1M2B - chains A and B; structure by X-ray diffraction, 1.25 A resolution.

[Chain A (and B)]
Name: [2Fe-2S] ferredoxin
Organism: Aquifex aeolicus
Notes: chain B of this document is another copy of the same molecule, construct and numbering; everything in this record applies to it too
UniProt: O66511 (FER2_AQUAE); residue numbers follow UniProt; this construct covers 1-110
Amino-acid sequence (110 residues; row label = number of the first residue in the row):
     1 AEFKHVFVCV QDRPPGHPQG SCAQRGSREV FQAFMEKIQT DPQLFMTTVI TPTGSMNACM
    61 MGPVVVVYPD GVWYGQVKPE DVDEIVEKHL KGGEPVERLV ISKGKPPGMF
Unresolved in the structure: 1-2, 104-110
Construct notes: engineered mutation Ser55 (Cys in O66511)
Metal / ion sites: 2Fe-2S cluster Fe: Cys9, Cys22, Ser55, Cys59
Ligand contacts: 2Fe-2S cluster (FES): Cys9, Gln11, Ser21, Cys22, Ser55, Met56, Asn57, Ala58, Cys59, Val64

[Chain A / chain B interface]
Pairs across the interface (23; chain A residue first):
  Phe3(A) - Tyr68(B)
  His5(A) - Met56(B)
  His5(A) - Tyr68(B)  hydrogen bond
  His5(A) - Trp73(B)
  Phe7(A) - Phe7(B)  hydrophobic
  Phe7(A) - Tyr68(B)  hydrophobic
  Thr51(A) - Thr53(B)
  Thr51(A) - Gly54(B)
  Thr51(A) - Met56(B)
  Pro52(A) - Thr53(B)
  Pro52(A) - Gly54(B)  hydrogen bond (backbone-backbone)
  Thr53(A) - Thr51(B)
  Thr53(A) - Pro52(B)
  Gly54(A) - Thr51(B)
  Gly54(A) - Pro52(B)  hydrogen bond (backbone-backbone)
  Met56(A) - His5(B)
  Met56(A) - Thr51(B)
  Tyr68(A) - Phe3(B)
  Tyr68(A) - His5(B)  hydrogen bond
  Tyr68(A) - Phe7(B)  hydrophobic
  Tyr68(A) - Tyr68(B)  hydrophobic
  Pro69(A) - Pro69(B)
  Trp73(A) - His5(B)
Also at the interface, not in a pair above, chain A (13 interface residues in all): Ser55, Asn57
Also at the interface, not in a pair above, chain B (13 interface residues in all): Val49, Ser55

[Summary]
Chain A and chain B each contribute 13 residues to their interface; the contacts include 4 hydrogen bonds.
Polar pairs include His5(A)-Tyr68(B) and Pro52(A)-Gly54(B). Bound to chain A: 2Fe-2S cluster. Cys9(A),
Cys22(A), Ser55(A) and Cys59(A) form the 2Fe-2S cluster Fe site.
Chain A and chain B are both [2Fe-2S] ferredoxin (Aquifex aeolicus); the structure, Crystal structure at 1.25
Angstroms resolution of the Cys55Ser variant of the thioredoxin-like [2Fe-2S] ferredoxin from ..., was
determined by X-ray diffraction, deposited together with 1M2A and 1M2D.
